PDB entry 9GWV | X-ray diffraction, 1.90 A resolution | chains A and B

# Chain A (and B)
Protein: Sulfoquinovose 1-dehydrogenase
Organism: Pseudomonas putida
Notes: EC 1.1.1.390; chain B of this document is another copy of the same molecule, construct and numbering; everything in this record applies to it too
UniProtKB: P0DOV5 (SQD_PSEPU); residue numbers follow UniProt; this construct covers 1-260
Amino-acid sequence (273 residues; each row starts with the number of its first residue; numbers below 1 keep their minus sign (Met-12 is residue -12)):
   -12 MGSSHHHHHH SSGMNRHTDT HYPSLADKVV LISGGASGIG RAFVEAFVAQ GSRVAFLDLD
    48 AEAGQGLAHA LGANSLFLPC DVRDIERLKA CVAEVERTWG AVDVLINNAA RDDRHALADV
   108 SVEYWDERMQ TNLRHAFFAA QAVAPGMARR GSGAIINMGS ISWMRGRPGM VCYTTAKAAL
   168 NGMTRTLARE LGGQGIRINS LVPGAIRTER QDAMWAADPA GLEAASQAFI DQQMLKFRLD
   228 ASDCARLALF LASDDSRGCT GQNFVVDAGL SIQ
Unresolved in the structure: -12 to -1, 197-204 (chain B: -12 to -3, 198-206)
Sequence notes: initiating methionine (-12); expression tag (-11 to 0)
Residues lining bound ligands: NAD (nicotinamide-adenine-dinucleotide): Gly21, Ala23, Ser24, Gly25, Ile26, Gly27, Asp45, Leu46, Cys67, Asp68, Val69, Arg70, Asn95, Ala96, Ala97, Thr118, Met145, Gly146, Ser147, Tyr160, Lys164, Pro190, Gly191, Ala192, Ile193, Thr195
Swiss-Prot annotation at these positions:
  - active site: Tyr160 (Proton acceptor)
From the paper describing this entry:
  - binding site for NAD: Asp45, Tyr160, Lys164
  - specificity-determining residues: Asp45
  - catalytic residues: Tyr160, Lys164 (proposed by the authors, not directly observed)

# Chain A / chain B interface
Contacting residue pairs - 87 pairs, chain A then chain B:
  Thr5(A) with Asp242(B), hydrogen bond
  Asp6(A) with Pro10(B)
  Thr7(A) with Thr7(B); His8(B); Tyr9(B); Pro10(B); Asp242(B), hydrogen bond
  His8(A) with Thr7(B); His8(B), hydrogen bond (backbone-backbone)
  Tyr9(A) with Thr7(B); Tyr9(B); Phe237(B)
  Pro10(A) with Asp6(B); Thr7(B)
  Arg172(A) with Met221(B); Ile259(B)
  Ala175(A) with Met221(B), hydrophobic
  Arg176(A) with Gln219(B), hydrogen bond (side chain-backbone); Gln220(B), hydrogen bond (side chain-backbone); Met221(B); Gly256(B); Ile259(B), hydrogen bond (side chain-backbone); Gln260(B)
  Gly179(A) with Met221(B); Leu222(B)
  Gly180(A) with Met221(B), hydrogen bond (backbone-backbone)
  Ile183(A) with Leu222(B)
  Gln219(A) with Arg176(B), hydrogen bond (backbone-side chain)
  Gln220(A) with Arg176(B), hydrogen bond (backbone-side chain)
  Met221(A) with Arg172(B); Ala175(B), hydrophobic; Arg176(B); Gly179(B); Gly180(B), hydrogen bond (backbone-backbone); Thr247(B)
  Leu222(A) with Gly179(B); Arg244(B); Thr247(B)
  Phe224(A) with Arg244(B); Gly245(B)
  Arg225(A) with Arg244(B), hydrogen bond (backbone-side chain)
  Leu226(A) with Gly245(B)
  Asp227(A) with Arg244(B), salt bridge
  Asp230(A) with Arg244(B), salt bridge
  Arg233(A) with Phe237(B); Asp242(B); Arg244(B)
  Leu234(A) with Phe237(B), hydrophobic
  Phe237(A) with Arg233(B); Leu234(B), hydrophobic; Phe237(B), hydrophobic
  Asp241(A) with Arg233(B), hydrogen bond (backbone-side chain)
  Asp242(A) with Thr5(B), hydrogen bond; Thr7(B), hydrogen bond; Arg233(B)
  Arg244(A) with Leu222(B); Phe224(B); Arg225(B), hydrogen bond (side chain-backbone); Asp230(B), salt bridge
  Gly245(A) with Leu226(B); Asp254(B); Ala255(B), hydrogen bond (backbone-backbone)
  Cys246(A) with Val252(B); Val253(B), hydrophobic
  Thr247(A) with Met221(B); Leu222(B); Ala255(B); Gly256(B)
  Gly248(A) with Ile259(B)
  Gln249(A) with Val252(B); Ser258(B); Ile259(B)
  Phe251(A) with Phe251(B), hydrophobic
  Val252(A) with Cys246(B); Gln249(B)
  Val253(A) with Cys246(B), hydrophobic
  Asp254(A) with Gly245(B)
  Ala255(A) with Gly245(B), hydrogen bond (backbone-backbone); Thr247(B)
  Gly256(A) with Arg176(B); Thr247(B)
  Ser258(A) with Gln249(B)
  Ile259(A) with Arg172(B); Arg176(B), hydrogen bond (backbone-side chain); Gly248(B); Gln249(B)
  Gln260(A) with Arg176(B)
Interface residues without a listed pair, chain A (47 interface residues in all): Ser11, Gly182, Arg184, Asp218, Lys223, Asn250
Interface residues without a listed pair, chain B (45 interface residues in all): Ile183, Arg184, Asp218, Lys223, Asp227, Asp241, Asn250

# In short
47 residues of chain A and 45 residues of chain B are in contact, with 18 hydrogen bonds and 3 salt bridges.
Among the polar pairs are Asp227(A)-Arg244(B), Asp230(A)-Arg244(B) and Thr5(A)-Asp242(B). Bound to chain A:
NAD. From the paper: catalytic residues Tyr160(A) and Lys164(A); a binding site for NAD at Asp45(A), Tyr160(A)
and Lys164(A).
Both chains are Sulfoquinovose 1-dehydrogenase (Pseudomonas putida). Entry 9GWV (Crystal structure of
sulfoquinovose-1-dehydrogenase from Pseudomonas Putida in complex with NAD+ (sulfo-ED pathway)) was determined
by X-ray diffraction, deposited together with 9GWU and 9GWW.
